1VBC - chains 0 and 4 of the 5 polymer chains in the assembly; structure by X-ray diffraction, 2.80 A resolution.

== Chain 0 ==
Name: Poliovirus type 3
From: Poliovirus type 3 (strains P3/LEON/37 AND P3/LEON 12A[1]B)
Amino-acid sequence (4 residues; numbered 6 to 9; the number before each row is that of its first residue):
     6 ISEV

== Chain 4 ==
Name: Poliovirus type 3
From: Poliovirus type 3 (strains P3/LEON/37 AND P3/LEON 12A[1]B)
UniProtKB: P03302 (POLG_POL3L); residues 2-69 here correspond to UniProt positions 1-68 (UniProt number = residue number - 1)
Amino-acid sequence (68 residues; each row starts with the number of its first residue):
     2 GAQVSSQKVG AHENSNRAYG GSTINYTTIN YYKDSASNAA SKQDYSQDPS KFTEPLKDVL
    62 IKTAPALN
Disordered / not traced: 17-22

== Interface between chain 0 and chain 4 ==
Pairs across the interface (7; chain 0 residue first):
  Ile6(0) - Ala3(4)
  Ser7(0) - Ala3(4)  hydrogen bond (backbone-backbone)
  Ser7(0) - Gln4(4)  hydrogen bond (backbone-side chain)
  Ser7(0) - Val5(4)  hydrogen bond (backbone-backbone)
  Glu8(0) - Val5(4)
  Val9(0) - Val5(4)  hydrogen bond (backbone-backbone)
  Val9(0) - Ser6(4)
Also at the interface, not in a pair above, chain 4 (6 interface residues in all): Ser7, Asn26

== Summary ==
The interface between chain 0 and chain 4 involves 4 residues on one side and 6 on the other, with 4 hydrogen
bonds. Among the polar pairs are Ser7(0)-Gln4(4), Ser7(0)-Ala3(4) and Ser7(0)-Val5(4).
Chain 0 is Poliovirus type 3 and chain 4 is Poliovirus type 3, both from Poliovirus type 3 (strains P3/LEON/37
AND P3/LEON 12A[1]B); the structure, Poliovirus (type 3, sabin strain) (P3/sabin, P3/leon/12A(1)B) complexed
with R77975, was determined by X-ray diffraction, deposited together with 1VBA, 1VBB, 1VBD and 1VBE.
